PDB entry 2VMJ | X-ray diffraction, 2.50 A resolution | chain A

Chain A:
Protein: Dissimilatory copper-containing nitrite reductase
Organism: Alcaligenes xylosoxydans xylosoxydans
UniProtKB: O68601 (O68601_ALCXX); the construct has insertions or renumbered stretches relative to UniProt, so the offset changes along the chain: 1-130 = UniProt 25-154; 136-328 = UniProt 168-360
Amino-acid sequence (329 residues; row label = number of the first residue in the row; numbering starts at 0):
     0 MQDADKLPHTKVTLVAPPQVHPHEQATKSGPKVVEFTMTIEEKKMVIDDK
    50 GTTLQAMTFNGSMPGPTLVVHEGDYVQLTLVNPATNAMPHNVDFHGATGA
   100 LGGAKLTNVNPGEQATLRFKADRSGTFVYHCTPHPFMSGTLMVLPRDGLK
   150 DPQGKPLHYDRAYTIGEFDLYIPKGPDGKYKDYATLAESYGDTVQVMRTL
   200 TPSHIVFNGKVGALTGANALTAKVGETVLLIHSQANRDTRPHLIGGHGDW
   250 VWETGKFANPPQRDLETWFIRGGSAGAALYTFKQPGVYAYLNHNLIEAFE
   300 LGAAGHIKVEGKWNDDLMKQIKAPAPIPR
Not modelled in the structure: 0-1, 328
Ion coordination: Zn2+ site 1: H94, H129, H292; Zn2+ site 2: C130, H133; Zn2+ site 3: H157, D159, E187

Summary:
The Zn2+ site 1 is built by H94, H129 and H292. The Zn2+ site 2 is built by C130 and H133.
Chain A is Dissimilatory copper-containing nitrite reductase (Alcaligenes xylosoxydans xylosoxydans); the
structure, Type 1 Copper-Binding Loop of Nitrite Reductase mutant: 130- CAPEGMVPWHVVSGM-144 to
130-CTPHPFM-136, was determined by X-ray diffraction, deposited together with 2VN3.
